Entry 4YA9 (X-ray diffraction, 2.70 A resolution); this record covers chains O and P of the 34 polymer chains in the assembly.

Chain O:
Molecule: Proteasome subunit alpha type-2
From: Saccharomyces cerevisiae (strain ATCC 204508 / S288c)
Notes: EC 3.4.25.1
Reference sequence: P23639 (PSA2_YEAST); residue numbers follow UniProt; this construct covers 1-250
Amino-acid sequence (250 residues; each row starts with the number of its first residue):
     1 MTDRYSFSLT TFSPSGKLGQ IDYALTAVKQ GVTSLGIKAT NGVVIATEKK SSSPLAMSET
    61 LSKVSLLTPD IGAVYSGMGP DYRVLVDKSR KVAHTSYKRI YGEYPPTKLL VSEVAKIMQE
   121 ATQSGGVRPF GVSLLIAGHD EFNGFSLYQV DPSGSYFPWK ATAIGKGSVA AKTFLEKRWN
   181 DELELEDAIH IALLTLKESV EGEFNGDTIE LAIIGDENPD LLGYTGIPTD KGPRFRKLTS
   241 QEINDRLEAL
Swiss-Prot annotation at these positions:
  - cross-link: Lys-108 (Glycyl lysine isopeptide (Lys-Gly) (interchain with G-Cter in ubiquitin))

Chain P:
Molecule: Proteasome subunit alpha type-3
From: Saccharomyces cerevisiae (strain ATCC 204508 / S288c)
Notes: EC 3.4.25.1
Reference sequence: P23638 (PSA3_YEAST); residues 0-257 here correspond to UniProt positions 1-258 (UniProt number = residue number + 1)
Amino-acid sequence (258 residues; row label = number of the first residue in the row; numbering starts at 0):
     0 MGSRRYDSRT TIFSPEGRLY QVEYALESIS HAGTAIGIMA SDGIVLAAER KVTSTLLEQD
    60 TSTEKLYKLN DKIAVAVAGL TADAEILINT ARIHAQNYLK TYNEDIPVEI LVRRLSDIKQ
   120 GYTQHGGLRP FGVSFIYAGY DDRYGYQLYT SNPSGNYTGW KAISVGANTS AAQTLLQMDY
   180 KDDMKVDDAI ELALKTLSKT TDSSALTYDR LEFATIRKGA NDGEVYQKIF KPQEIKDILV
   240 KTGITKKDED EEADEDMK
Not modelled in the structure: 0, 245-257
Swiss-Prot annotation at these positions:
  - cross-link (Glycyl lysine isopeptide (Lys-Gly)): Lys-99 (interchain with G-Cter in ubiquitin), Lys-198 (interchain with G-Cter in ubiquitin), Lys-230 (interchain with G-Cter in ubiquitin)

Interface between chain O and chain P:
Contacting residue pairs (62):
  Arg-4(O) with Ser-2(P)
  Tyr-5(O) with Ser-2(P); Tyr-5(P)
  Ser-6(O) with Gly-125(P); Leu-127(P)
  Phe-7(O) with Ser-2(P); Tyr-5(P); Asp-6(P); Gly-126(P)
  Ser-8(O) with Gly-126(P), hydrogen bond (backbone-backbone); Leu-127(P); Arg-128(P), hydrogen bond (side chain-backbone)
  Thr-10(O) with Arg-128(P)
  Thr-11(O) with Ser-7(P); Thr-9(P); Gln-20(P)
  Phe-12(O) with Gln-20(P); Tyr-23(P); Ala-24(P), hydrophobic; Arg-128(P); Pro-129(P); Gly-131(P)
  Ser-13(O) with Tyr-23(P)
  Pro-14(O) with Tyr-23(P), hydrophobic; Glu-26(P)
  Ser-15(O) with Glu-26(P); His-30(P)
  Gly-16(O) with Tyr-23(P); Ser-27(P), hydrogen bond (backbone-side chain)
  Leu-18(O) with Leu-79(P), hydrophobic
  Lys-38(O) with Glu-57(P), salt bridge
  Ser-112(O) with Glu-84(P)
  Lys-116(O) with Ile-85(P)
  Gln-119(O) with Ala-81(P); Asp-82(P), hydrogen bond; Ile-85(P); Arg-128(P)
  Thr-122(O) with Arg-128(P), hydrogen bond (backbone-side chain)
  Gln-123(O) with Tyr-121(P); Leu-127(P); Arg-128(P), hydrogen bond (side chain-backbone); Pro-129(P); Phe-130(P)
  Gly-125(O) with Leu-127(P)
  Ser-153(O) with Ala-81(P)
  Gly-154(O) with Ala-81(P)
  Tyr-156(O) with Glu-84(P), hydrogen bond
  Phe-157(O) with Leu-56(P), hydrophobic
  Pro-158(O) with Leu-56(P); Glu-57(P), hydrogen bond (backbone-backbone); Thr-60(P); Ser-61(P)
  Trp-159(O) with Ser-53(P); Leu-55(P); Leu-56(P)
  Lys-160(O) with Thr-54(P); Leu-55(P), hydrogen bond (backbone-backbone); Leu-56(P); Glu-57(P)
  Ala-161(O) with Leu-55(P)
  Leu-175(O) with Leu-55(P), hydrophobic
  Glu-176(O) with Thr-54(P)
Interface residues without a listed pair, chain O (35 interface residues in all): Leu-9, Ser-124, Tyr-148, Ser-155, Trp-179
Interface residues without a listed pair, chain P (32 interface residues in all): Thr-80

In short:
35 residues of chain O face 32 of chain P across their interface, with 9 hydrogen bonds and 1 salt bridge.
Polar contacts include Lys-38(O)/Glu-57(P), Ser-8(O)/Arg-128(P) and Gly-16(O)/Ser-27(P).
Chain O is Proteasome subunit alpha type-2 and chain P is Proteasome subunit alpha type-3, both from
Saccharomyces cerevisiae (strain ATCC 204508 / S288c); the structure, Yeast 20S proteasome beta2-H114D mutant
in complex with Ac-LAD-ep, was determined by X-ray diffraction, deposited together with 4Y69, 4Y6A, 4Y6V,
4Y6Z, 4Y70, 4Y74 and 34 further entries.
